5ULW - chains P and A of the 3 polymer chains in the assembly; structure by X-ray diffraction, 2.62 A resolution.

# Chain P
Molecule: 7-nt DNA strand
Sequence (7 nucleotides; numbered 867 to 873; the number before each row is that of its first residue):
   867 AGGACCC
Modified positions: DOC (2',3'-dideoxycytidine-5'-monophosphate) at position 873

# Chain A
Molecule: DNA polymerase iota
Source organism: Homo sapiens
Notes: EC 2.7.7.7
UniProt: Q9UNA4 (POLI_HUMAN); residues 1-420 here correspond to UniProt positions 26-445 (UniProt number = residue number + 25)
Chain sequence (420 residues; each row starts with the number of its first residue):
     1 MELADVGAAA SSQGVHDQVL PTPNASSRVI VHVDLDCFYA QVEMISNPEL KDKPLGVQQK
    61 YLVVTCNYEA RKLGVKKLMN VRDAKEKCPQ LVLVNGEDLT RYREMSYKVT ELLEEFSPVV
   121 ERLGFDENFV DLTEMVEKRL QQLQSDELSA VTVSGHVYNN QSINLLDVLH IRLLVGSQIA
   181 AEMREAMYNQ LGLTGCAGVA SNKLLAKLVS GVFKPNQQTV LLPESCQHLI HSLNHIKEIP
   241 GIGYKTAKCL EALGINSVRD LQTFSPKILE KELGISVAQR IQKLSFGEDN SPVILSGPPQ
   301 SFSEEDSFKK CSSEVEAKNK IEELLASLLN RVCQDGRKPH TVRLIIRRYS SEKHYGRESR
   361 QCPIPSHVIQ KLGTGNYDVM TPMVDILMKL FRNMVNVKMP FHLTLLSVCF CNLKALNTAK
Not modelled in the structure: 1-25, 351-355, 372-377, 398-402, 415-420
Swiss-Prot annotation at these positions:
  - active site: Glu-127 (Proton acceptor)
  - binding site (Mg(2+)): Asp-34, Leu-35, Asp-126
  - binding site (Mn(2+)): Asp-34, Leu-35, Asp-126
  - binding site (a 2'-deoxyribonucleoside 5'-triphosphate): Tyr-39, Arg-71
Bound ions: Mg2+: Asp-34, Leu-35, Asp-126 (together with dTTP)
Ligand contacts: dTTP (TTP): Asp-34, Leu-35, Asp-36, Cys-37, Phe-38, Tyr-39, Gln-59, Val-64, Thr-65, Tyr-68, Arg-71, Lys-77, Leu-78, Asp-126, Glu-127, Lys-214
What the authors report for this chain:
  - catalytic residues: Asp-34, Asp-126, Glu-127
  - binding site for dTTP: Leu-35, Phe-38, Tyr-39, Thr-65, Tyr-68, Arg-71, Asp-126, Lys-214
  - Mg2+ coordination: Asp-34, Asp-126
  - contacts within the chain: Leu-35/Asp-126
  - binding site for the 11-nt DNA strand: Gln-59, Lys-60, Leu-62, Val-64, Ser-307

# Interface between chain P and chain A
Residue-residue contacts (21; chain P residue first):
  DA867(P) / Ser-359(A)  sugar contact
  DA867(P) / Arg-360(A)  phosphate contact
  DA867(P) / Gln-361(A)  base contact
  DG868(P) / Glu-358(A)  phosphate contact
  DG868(P) / Ser-359(A)  hydrogen bond to the phosphate
  DG868(P) / Arg-360(A)  salt bridge to the phosphate
  DA870(P) / Lys-245(A)  phosphate contact
  DC871(P) / Gly-241(A)  phosphate contact
  DC871(P) / Ile-242(A)  phosphate contact
  DC871(P) / Gly-243(A)  hydrogen bond to the phosphate
  DC871(P) / Tyr-244(A)  phosphate contact
  DC871(P) / Lys-245(A)  hydrogen bond to the phosphate
  DC871(P) / Thr-246(A)  hydrogen bond to the phosphate
  DC872(P) / Ile-239(A)  phosphate contact
  DC872(P) / Pro-240(A)  phosphate contact
  DC872(P) / Gly-241(A)  hydrogen bond to the phosphate
  DC872(P) / Ile-242(A)  hydrogen bond to the phosphate
  DC872(P) / Gly-243(A)  phosphate contact
  DOC_873(P) / Gly-124(A)  sugar contact
  DOC_873(P) / Glu-127(A)  sugar contact
  DOC_873(P) / Lys-207(A)  salt bridge to the phosphate
Interface residues without a listed pair, chain A (17 interface residues in all): Leu-123, Arg-357

# In short
The interface between chain P and chain A involves 6 residues on one side and 17 on the other; the contacts
include 6 hydrogen bonds and 2 salt bridges. Polar pairs include DG868(P)/Ser-359(A), DC871(P)/Gly-243(A) and
DC871(P)/Lys-245(A). From the paper: catalytic residues Asp-34(A), Asp-126(A) and Glu-127(A); a binding site
for dTTP at Leu-35(A), Phe-38(A) and Tyr-39(A) among others.
Chain P is a 7-nt DNA strand and chain A is DNA polymerase iota (Homo sapiens); the structure, Structure of
human DNA polymerase iota bound to template 1-methyl-deoxyadenosine, was determined by X-ray diffraction
together with 5ULX from the same study.
